Entry 9LVK (electron microscopy, 3.59 A resolution); this record covers chains M and N of the 18 polymer chains in the assembly.

Chain M:
Name: GATOR2 complex protein WDR24
Organism: Homo sapiens
UniProtKB: Q96S15 (WDR24_HUMAN); residue numbers follow UniProt; this construct covers 1-790
Amino-acid sequence (790 residues; each row starts with the number of its first residue):
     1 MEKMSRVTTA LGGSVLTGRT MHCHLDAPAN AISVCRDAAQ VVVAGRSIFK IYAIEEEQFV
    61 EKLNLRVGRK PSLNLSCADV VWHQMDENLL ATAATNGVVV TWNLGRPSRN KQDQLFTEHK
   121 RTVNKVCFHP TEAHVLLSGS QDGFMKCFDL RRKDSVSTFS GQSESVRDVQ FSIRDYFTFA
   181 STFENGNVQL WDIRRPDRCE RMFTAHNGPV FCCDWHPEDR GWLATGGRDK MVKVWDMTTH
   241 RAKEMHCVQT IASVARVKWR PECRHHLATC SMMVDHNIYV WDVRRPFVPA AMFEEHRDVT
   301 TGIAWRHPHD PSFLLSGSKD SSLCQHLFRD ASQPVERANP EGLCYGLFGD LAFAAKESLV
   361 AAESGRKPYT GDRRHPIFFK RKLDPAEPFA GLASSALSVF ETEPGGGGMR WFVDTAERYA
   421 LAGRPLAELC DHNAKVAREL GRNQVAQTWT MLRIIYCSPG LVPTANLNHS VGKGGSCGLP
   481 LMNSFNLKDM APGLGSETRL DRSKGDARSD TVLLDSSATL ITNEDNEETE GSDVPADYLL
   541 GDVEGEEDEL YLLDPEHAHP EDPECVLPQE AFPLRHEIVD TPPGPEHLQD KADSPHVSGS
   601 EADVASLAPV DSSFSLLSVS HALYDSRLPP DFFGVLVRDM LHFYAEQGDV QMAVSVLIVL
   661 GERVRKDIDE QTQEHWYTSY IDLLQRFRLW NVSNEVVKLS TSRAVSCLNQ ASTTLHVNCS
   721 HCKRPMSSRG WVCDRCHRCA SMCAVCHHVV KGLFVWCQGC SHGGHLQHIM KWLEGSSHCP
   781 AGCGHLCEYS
Not modelled in the structure: 1-14, 361-388, 403-407, 460-625
Metal / ion sites: Zn2+ site 1: C719, C722, C733, C736; Zn2+ site 2: C743, C746, H765, H768; Zn2+ site 3: C757, C760, H785, C787; Zn2+ site 4: C760, H762, C779, C783
Curated features (UniProtKB/Swiss-Prot):
  - zinc finger: N718 to A740 (C4-type), S741 to S790 (RING-type)
  - binding site (Zn(2+)): C719, C722, C733, C736, C743, C746, C757, C760, H762, H765, H768, C779, C783, H785, C787
  - modified residue: S155 (Phosphoserine), S470 (Phosphoserine), S496 (Phosphoserine), T581 (Phosphothreonine), S594 (Phosphoserine), S598 (Phosphoserine)
  - mutagenesis: S155 (S155A: Abolished phosphorylation by AMPK; S155D: Mimics phosphorylation, leading to inhibit mTORC1 activation), M451 (M451E: Abolished interaction with WDR59 and assembly of the GATOR2 complex; when associated with E-632-633-E), F632 to F633 (Abolished interaction with WDR59 and assembly of the GATOR2 complex; when associated with E-451), C743 to C746 (Impaired amino-acid-mediated mTORC1 activation)

Chain N:
Name: GATOR2 complex protein WDR59
Organism: Homo sapiens
UniProtKB: Q6PJI9 (WDR59_HUMAN); residue numbers follow UniProt; this construct covers 1-974
Amino-acid sequence (974 residues; numbered 1 to 974; the number before each row is that of its first residue):
     1 MAARWSSENV VVEFRDSQAT AMSVDCLGQH AVLSGRRFLY IVNLDAPFEG HRKISRQSKW
    61 DIGAVQWNPH DSFAHYFAAS SNQRVDLYKW KDGSGEVGTT LQGHTRVISD LDWAVFEPDL
   121 LVTSSVDTYI YIWDIKDTRK PTVALSAVAG ASQVKWNKKN ANCLATSHDG DVRIWDKRKP
   181 STAVEYLAAH LSKIHGLDWH PDSEHILATS SQDNSVKFWD YRQPRKYLNI LPCQVPVWKA
   241 RYTPFSNGLV TVMVPQLRRE NSLLLWNVFD LNTPVHTFVG HDDVVLEFQW RKQKEGSKDY
   301 QLVTWSRDQT LRMWRVDSQM QRLCANDILD GVDEFIESIS LLPEPEKTLH TEDTDHQHTA
   361 SHGEEEALKE DPPRNLLEER KSDQLGLPQT LQQEFSLINV QIRNVNVEMD AADRSCTVSV
   421 HCSNHRVKML VKFPAQYPNN AAPSFQFINP TTITSTMKAK LLKILKDTAL QKVKRGQSCL
   481 EPCLRQLVSC LESFVNQEDS ASSNPFALPN SVTPPLPTFA RVTTAYGSYQ DANIPFPRTS
   541 GARFCGAGYL VYFTRPMTMH RAVSPTEPTP RSLSALSAYH TGLIAPMKIR TEAPGNLRLY
   601 SGSPTRSEKE QVSISSFYYK ERKSRRWKSK REGSDSGNRQ IKAAGKVIIQ DIACLLPVHK
   661 SLGELYILNV NDIQETCQKN AASALLVGRK DLVQVWSLAT VATDLCLGPK SDPDLETPWA
   721 RHPFGRQLLE SLLAHYCRLR DVQTLAMLCS VFEAQSRPQG LPNPFGPFPN RSSNLVVSHS
   781 RYPSFTSSGS CSSMSDPGLN TGGWNIAGRE AEHLSSPWGE SSPEELRFGS LTYSDPRERE
   841 RDQHDKNKRL LDPANTQQFD DFKKCYGEIL YRWGLREKRA EVLKFVSCPP DPHKGIEFGV
   901 YCSHCRSEVR GTQCAICKGF TFQCAICHVA VRGSSNFCLT CGHGGHTSHM MEWFRTQEVC
   961 PTGCGCHCLL ESTF
Not modelled in the structure: 1-530, 556-644, 754-837, 891-898, 973-974
Metal / ion sites: Zn2+ site 1: C902, C905, C914, C917; Zn2+ site 2: C924, C927, H946, H949; Zn2+ site 3: C938, C941, C966, C968; Zn2+ site 4: C941, H943, C960, C964
Curated features (UniProtKB/Swiss-Prot):
  - zinc finger: Y901 to F920 (C4-type), T921 to T973 (RING-type)
  - binding site (Zn(2+)): C902, C905, C914, C917, C927, C938, H943, H946, H949, C960, C964, C966, C968
  - modified residue (Phosphoserine): S564, S821, S822, S830
  - mutagenesis: L698 (L698E: Abolished interaction with WDR24 and assembly of the GATOR2 complex; when associated with 728-E--E-732), L728 to L732 (Abolished interaction with WDR24 and assembly of the GATOR2 complex; when associated with E-698), C924 to C927 (Impaired amino-acid-mediated mTORC1 activation)

Chain M / chain N interface:
Contacting residue pairs (25; chain M residue first):
  Q444(M) with T717(N), hydrogen bond (side chain-backbone); W719(N)
  Q447(M) with V701(N); L707(N)
  T448(M) with H722(N), hydrogen bond; F724(N)
  M451(M) with L698(N), hydrophobic; V701(N), hydrophobic; A702(N), hydrophobic; W719(N), hydrophobic; F724(N), hydrophobic
  I454(M) with Q694(N)
  I455(M) with Q694(N)
  L628(M) with D691(N); H735(N)
  F633(M) with L698(N), hydrophobic
  L636(M) with P723(N); F724(N); L728(N), hydrophobic
  D639(M) with P723(N)
  M640(M) with H722(N); P723(N), hydrophobic; F724(N), hydrophobic
  F643(M) with P723(N)
  Y644(M) with H722(N)
Other interface residues (no listed pair), chain M (19 interface residues in all): N443, T450, S626, P629, F632, V637
Other interface residues (no listed pair), chain N (19 interface residues in all): S697, C706, P718, Q727, S731, L732

Summary:
The chain M/chain N interface involves 19 residues from each chain, with 2 hydrogen bonds. Polar contacts
include Q444(M)-T717(N) and T448(M)-H722(N). Curated annotation (UniProt) lists 15 Zn2+-binding residues and 8
mutagenesis sites on chain M; 13 Zn2+-binding residues and 10 mutagenesis sites on chain N.
Here chain M is GATOR2 complex protein WDR24 and chain N is GATOR2 complex protein WDR59, both from Homo
sapiens. Entry 9LVK (Cryo-EM structure of CASTOR1 bound human GATOR2 complex) was determined by electron
microscopy together with 9LVJ and 9LWF from the same study.
